PDB entry 7SA8 | X-ray diffraction, 2.50 A resolution | chain A

== Chain A ==
Name: Alginate lyase
From: Pseudomonas aeruginosa
UniProtKB: A0A2U8U7V5 (A0A2U8U7V5_PSEAI); residues 28-362 here correspond to UniProt positions 15-349 (UniProt number = residue number - 13)
Amino-acid sequence (353 residues; numbered 10 to 362; the number before each row is that of its first residue):
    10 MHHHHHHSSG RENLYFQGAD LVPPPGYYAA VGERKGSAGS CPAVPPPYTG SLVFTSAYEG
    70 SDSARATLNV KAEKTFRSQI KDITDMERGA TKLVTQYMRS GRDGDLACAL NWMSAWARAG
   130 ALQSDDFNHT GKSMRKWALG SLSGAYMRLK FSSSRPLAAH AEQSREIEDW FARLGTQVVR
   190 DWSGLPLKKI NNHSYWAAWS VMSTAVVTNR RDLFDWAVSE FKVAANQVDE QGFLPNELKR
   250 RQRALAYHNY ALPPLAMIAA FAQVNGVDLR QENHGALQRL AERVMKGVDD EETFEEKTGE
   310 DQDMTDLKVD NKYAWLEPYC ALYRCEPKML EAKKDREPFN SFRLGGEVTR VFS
Not modelled in the structure: 10-27, 43-48, 66-81
Construct notes: initiating methionine (10); expression tag (11-27); conflict Ala66 (Lys53 in A0A2U8U7V5)
Cystine bridges: Cys50-Cys117, Cys329-Cys334
What the authors report for this chain:
  - conformationally variable residues (order/disorder transition): Ala66 to Ala81

== Overview ==
From the paper: conformational variability at Ala66.
Chain A is Alginate lyase (Pseudomonas aeruginosa); the structure, Crystal Structure of the periplasmic lyase
AlgL K66A Mutant, was determined by X-ray diffraction (same publication as 4OZV and 4OZW).
